7KC9 - chains A and B of the 3 polymer chains in the assembly; structure by X-ray diffraction, 2.30 A resolution.

[Chain A]
Protein: Ricin chain A
Organism: Ricinus communis
Notes: EC 3.2.2.22
UniProtKB: P02879 (RICI_RICCO); residues 1-267 here correspond to UniProt positions 36-302 (UniProt number = residue number + 35)
Sequence (267 residues; each row starts with the number of its first residue):
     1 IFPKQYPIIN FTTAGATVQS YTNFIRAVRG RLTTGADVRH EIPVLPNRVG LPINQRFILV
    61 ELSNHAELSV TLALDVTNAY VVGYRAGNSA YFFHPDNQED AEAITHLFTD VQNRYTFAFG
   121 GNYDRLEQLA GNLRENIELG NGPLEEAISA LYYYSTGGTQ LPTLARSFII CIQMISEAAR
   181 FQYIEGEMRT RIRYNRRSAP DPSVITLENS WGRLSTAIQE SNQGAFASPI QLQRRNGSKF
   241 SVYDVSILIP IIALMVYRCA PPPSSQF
Disordered / not traced: 1-4, 262-267
Glycans and other covalent adducts: glycan linked to N10
Metal / ion sites: Zn2+ site 1: H65 (shared with 1 residue of chain D); Zn2+ site 2 near H94 (its only coordinating residue here); Zn2+ site 3: E102 (shared with 1 residue of chain D)

[Chain B]
Protein: Ricin chain B
Organism: Ricinus communis
Notes: EC 3.2.2.22
UniProtKB: P02879 (RICI_RICCO); residues 1-262 here correspond to UniProt positions 315-576 (UniProt number = residue number + 314)
Sequence (262 residues; each row starts with the number of its first residue):
     1 ADVCMDPEPI VRIVGRNGLC VDVRDGRFHN GNAIQLWPCK SNTDANQLWT LKRDNTIRSN
    61 GKCLTTYGYS PGVYVMIYDC NTAATDATRW QIWDNGTIIN PRSSLVLAAT SGNSGTTLTV
   121 QTNIYAVSQG WLPTNNTQPF VTTIVGLYGL CLQANSGQVW IEDCSSEKAE QQWALYADGS
   181 IRPQQNRDNC LTSDSNIRET VVKILSCGPA SSGQRWMFKN DGTILNLYSG LVLDVRASDP
   241 SLKQIILYPL HGDPNQIWLP LF
Disordered / not traced: 1-2, 167
Disulfide bonds: C20-C39, C63-C80, C151-C164, C190-C207
Glycans and other covalent adducts: N-acetylglucosamine (NAG) linked to N95, N135
Metal / ion sites: Zn2+ site 1: H29 (shared with 1 residue of chain E); Zn2+ site 2 near D94 (its only coordinating residue here); Zn2+ site 3: D194 (shared with 1 residue of chain E)

[Chain A / chain B interface]
Cross-chain cystine bridges: C259(A)-C4(B)
Contacting residue pairs (58):
  Q19(A) - P254(B)
  R39(A) - C4(B)
  H40(A) - D94(B)
  E41(A) - M217(B)
  E41(A) - K219(B)  salt bridge
  E41(A) - N220(B)
  I42(A) - N220(B)
  P43(A) - N220(B)
  Q182(A) - N220(B)  hydrogen bond (side chain-backbone)
  Y183(A) - L259(B)  hydrophobic
  Y183(A) - P260(B)
  Y183(A) - L261(B)  hydrophobic
  Y183(A) - F262(B)  hydrophobic
  E187(A) - L261(B)
  R193(A) - Y148(B)  hydrogen bond (side chain-backbone)
  R193(A) - G149(B)
  Y194(A) - Y148(B)
  Y194(A) - G149(B)
  S203(A) - F262(B)
  Q219(A) - C4(B)  hydrogen bond (backbone-side chain)
  E220(A) - M5(B)
  E220(A) - P7(B)
  S221(A) - P7(B)
  N222(A) - D6(B)
  N222(A) - P7(B)  hydrogen bond (side chain-backbone)
  N222(A) - P9(B)
  N222(A) - L51(B)  hydrogen bond (side chain-backbone)
  N222(A) - K52(B)
  Q223(A) - N55(B)
  Q223(A) - Q91(B)
  Q223(A) - I92(B)  hydrogen bond (side chain-backbone)
  A225(A) - L51(B)  hydrophobic
  F226(A) - P9(B)
  A227(A) - P7(B)  hydrophobic
  Q233(A) - F262(B)
  R234(A) - F262(B)
  R235(A) - F262(B)  hydrogen bond (side chain-backbone)
  F240(A) - F140(B)  hydrophobic
  F240(A) - F262(B)  hydrophobic
  S241(A) - N136(B)  hydrogen bond (backbone-side chain)
  S241(A) - F140(B)
  Y243(A) - T134(B)
  Y243(A) - N135(B)
  Y243(A) - N136(B)
  D244(A) - P133(B)
  S246(A) - D94(B)  hydrogen bond (side chain-backbone)
  S246(A) - L132(B)
  I249(A) - M217(B)  hydrophobic
  I249(A) - F218(B)
  I249(A) - K219(B)
  I249(A) - N220(B)  hydrogen bond (backbone-side chain)
  P250(A) - F218(B)  hydrophobic
  P250(A) - K219(B)
  I252(A) - N220(B)  hydrogen bond (backbone-side chain)
  C259(A) - C4(B)  disulfide
  A260(A) - V3(B)
  A260(A) - C4(B)  hydrogen bond (backbone-backbone)
  P261(A) - V3(B)
Also at the interface, not in a pair above, chain A (41 interface residues in all): R26, G186, L207, V245, I247, I251, A253
Also at the interface, not in a pair above, chain B (34 interface residues in all): E8, R53, W90, G252, I257

[In short]
Chain A and chain B form an interface of 41 and 34 residues respectively, with 1 disulfide bond, 12 hydrogen
bonds and 1 salt bridge. Polar pairs include E41(A)-K219(B), Q182(A)-N220(B) and R193(A)-Y148(B).
N-acetylglucosamine is covalently linked to N95(B) and N135(B).
Here chain A is Ricin chain A and chain B is Ricin chain B, both from Ricinus communis. Entry 7KC9 (Ricin
bound to VHH antibody V5G1) was determined by X-ray diffraction (same publication as 7KBI, 7KBK, 7KD0, 7KD2
and 7KDM).
